Entry 6KW3 (electron microscopy, 7.13 A resolution (low resolution: residue-level contacts below are approximate; hydrogen-bond / salt-bridge calls are withheld)); this record covers chains N and U of the 28 polymer chains in the assembly.

[Chain N]
Molecule: Histone H3.2
Organism: Xenopus laevis
UniProtKB: P84233 (H32_XENLA); residues 0-135 here correspond to UniProt positions 1-136 (UniProt number = residue number + 1)
Chain sequence (136 residues; numbered 0 to 135; the number before each row is that of its first residue; numbering starts at 0):
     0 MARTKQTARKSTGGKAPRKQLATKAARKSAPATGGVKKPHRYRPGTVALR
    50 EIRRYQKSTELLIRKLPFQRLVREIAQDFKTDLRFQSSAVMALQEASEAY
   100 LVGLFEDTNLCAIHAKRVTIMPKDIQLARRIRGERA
Not modelled in the structure: 0-36, 135
UniProt features mapped onto this chain:
  - modified residue: Arg2 (Asymmetric dimethylarginine), Thr3 (Phosphothreonine), Lys4 (Allysine), Gln5 (5-glutamyl dopamine), Thr6 (Phosphothreonine), Arg8 (Citrulline), Lys9 (N6,N6,N6-trimethyllysine), Ser10 (ADP-ribosylserine), Thr11 (Phosphothreonine), Lys14 (N6-(2-hydroxyisobutyryl)lysine), Arg17 (Asymmetric dimethylarginine), Lys18 (N6-(2-hydroxyisobutyryl)lysine), Lys23 (N6-(2-hydroxyisobutyryl)lysine), Arg26 (Citrulline), Lys27 (N6,N6,N6-trimethyllysine), Ser28 (ADP-ribosylserine), Lys36 (N6,N6,N6-trimethyllysine), Lys37 (N6-methyllysine), Tyr41 (Phosphotyrosine), Lys56 (N6,N6,N6-trimethyllysine) and 8 more in UniProt
  - lipidation: Cys110 (S-palmitoyl cysteine)

[Chain U]
Molecule: DNA 167
Sequence (167 nucleotides; each row starts with the number of its first residue):
     1 GATGAGAATCCCGGTGCCGAGGCCGCTCAATTGGTCGTAGACAGCTCTAG
    51 CACCGCTTAAACGCACGTACGCGCTGTCCCCCGCGTTTTAACCGCCAAGG
   101 GGATTACTCCCTAGTCTCCAGGCACGTGTCAGATATATACATCCTGAAGC
   151 TTGTCGAGAAGTACTAG
Not modelled in the structure: 1, 148-167

[How chain N and chain U interact]
Contacting residue pairs (18):
  His39(N) with DC84(U)
  Arg40(N) with DG83(U); DC84(U)
  Tyr41(N) with DG83(U); DC84(U)
  Pro43(N) with DG83(U)
  Gly44(N) with DG83(U)
  Val46(N) with DG83(U)
  Lys56(N) with DC10(U)
  Arg63(N) with DA91(U); DC92(U)
  Lys64(N) with DC92(U)
  Leu65(N) with DA91(U); DC92(U)
  Pro66(N) with DA91(U); DC92(U)
  Arg69(N) with DA91(U)
  Arg83(N) with DG100(U)
Also at the interface, not in a pair above, chain N (16 interface residues in all): Arg42, Ala47, Arg49
Also at the interface, not in a pair above, chain U (9 interface residues in all): DT9, DC82, DG101

[Summary]
Chain N and chain U form an interface of 16 and 9 residues respectively.
Chain N is Histone H3.2 (Xenopus laevis) and chain U is DNA 167; the structure, The ClassA RSC-Nucleosome
Complex, was determined by electron microscopy together with 6K15 and 6KW4 from the same study.
